PDB entry 4IHJ | X-ray diffraction, 2.00 A resolution | chains B and C of the 6 polymer chains in the assembly

[Chain B]
Name: Tubulin beta-2B chain
From: Bos taurus
UniProt: Q6B856 (TBB2B_BOVIN); the author numbering skips numbers that UniProt does not, so the offset changes along the chain: 1-42 = UniProt 1-42; 45-360 = UniProt 43-358; 369-455 = UniProt 359-445
Chain sequence (445 residues; numbered 1 to 455; 10 numbers in that range are skipped by the numbering (no residue carries them; nothing is unmodelled there); the number before each row is that of its first residue):
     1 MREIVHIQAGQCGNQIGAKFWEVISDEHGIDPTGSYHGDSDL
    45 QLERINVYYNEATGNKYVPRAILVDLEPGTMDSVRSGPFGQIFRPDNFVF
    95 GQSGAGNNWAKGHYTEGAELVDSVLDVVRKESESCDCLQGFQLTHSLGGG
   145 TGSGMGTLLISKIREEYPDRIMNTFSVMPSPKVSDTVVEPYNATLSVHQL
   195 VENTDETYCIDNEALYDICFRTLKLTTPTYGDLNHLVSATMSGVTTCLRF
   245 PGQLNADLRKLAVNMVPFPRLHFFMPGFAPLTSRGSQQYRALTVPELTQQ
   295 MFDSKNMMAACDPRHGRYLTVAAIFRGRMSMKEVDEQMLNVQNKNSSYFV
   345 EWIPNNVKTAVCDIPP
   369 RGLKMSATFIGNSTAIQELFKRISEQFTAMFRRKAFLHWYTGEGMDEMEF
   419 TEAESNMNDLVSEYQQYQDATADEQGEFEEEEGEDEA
Unresolved in the structure: 278-283, 439-455
Metal / ion sites: Mg2+: Gln-11 (together with GDP); Ca2+ near Glu-113 (its only coordinating residue here)
Residues lining bound ligands: GDP (guanosine-5'-diphosphate): Gly-10, Gln-11, Cys-12, Gln-15, Ile-16, Asp-69, Ala-99, Asn-101, Ser-140, Gly-142, Gly-143, Gly-144, Thr-145, Gly-146, Ser-147, Val-171, Pro-173, Val-177, Asp-179, Glu-183, Asn-206, Leu-209, Tyr-224, Leu-227, Asn-228
Curated features (UniProtKB/Swiss-Prot):
  - motif: Met-1 to Ile-4 (MREI motif)
  - binding site (GTP): Gln-11, Glu-71, Ser-140, Gly-144, Thr-145, Gly-146, Asn-206, Asn-228
  - binding site (Mg(2+)): Glu-71
  - modified residue: Ser-40 (Phosphoserine), Thr-57 (Phosphothreonine), Lys-60 (N6-acetyllysine), Ser-174 (Phosphoserine), Thr-287 (Phosphothreonine), Thr-292 (Phosphothreonine), Arg-320 (Omega-N-methylarginine), Glu-448 (5-glutamyl polyglutamate)
  - cross-link (Glycyl lysine isopeptide (Lys-Gly)): Lys-60 (interchain with G-Cter in ubiquitin), Lys-326 (interchain with G-Cter in ubiquitin)

[Chain C]
Name: Tubulin alpha-1B chain
From: Bos taurus
UniProt: P81947 (TBA1B_BOVIN); residue numbers follow UniProt; this construct covers 1-450
Chain sequence (450 residues; numbered 1 to 450; the number before each row is that of its first residue):
     1 MRECISIHVGQAGVQIGNACWELYCLEHGIQPDGQMPSDKTIGGGDDSFN
    51 TFFSETGAGKHVPRAVFVDLEPTVIDEVRTGTYRQLFHPEQLITGKEDAA
   101 NNYARGHYTIGKEIIDLVLDRIRKLADQCTGLQGFLVFHSFGGGTGSGFT
   151 SLLMERLSVDYGKKSKLEFSIYPAPQVSTAVVEPYNSILTTHTTLEHSDC
   201 AFMVDNEAIYDICRRNLDIERPTYTNLNRLISQIVSSITASLRFDGALNV
   251 DLTEFQTNLVPYPRIHFPLATYAPVISAEKAYHEQLSVAEITNACFEPAN
   301 QMVKCDPRHGKYMACCLLYRGDVVPKDVNAAIATIKTKRSIQFVDWCPTG
   351 FKVGINYQPPTVVPGGDLAKVQRAVCMLSNTTAIAEAWARLDHKFDLMYA
   401 KRAFVHWYVGEGMEEGEFSEAREDMAALEKDYEEVGVDSVEGEGEEEGEE
Unresolved in the structure: 441-450
Metal / ion sites: Ca2+: Asp-39, Thr-41, Gly-44, Glu-55
Residues lining bound ligands: GTP (guanosine-5'-triphosphate): Gly-10, Gln-11, Ala-12, Gln-15, Ile-16, Asp-69, Asp-98, Ala-99, Ala-100, Asn-101, Asn-102, Ser-140, Gly-142, Gly-143, Gly-144, Thr-145, Gly-146, Ile-171, Pro-173, Val-177, Ser-178, Thr-179, Glu-183, Asn-206, Tyr-224, Leu-227, Asn-228, Ile-231

[Interface between chain B and chain C]
Pairs across the interface - 36 pairs, chain B then chain C:
  Gln-96(B) / Met-1(C)
  Asn-101(B) / Glu-254(C)
  Asp-179(B) / Lys-352(C)  hydrogen bond (backbone-side chain)
  Thr-180(B) / Glu-254(C)
  Thr-180(B) / Asn-258(C)
  Val-181(B) / Asn-258(C)  hydrogen bond (backbone-side chain)
  Val-181(B) / Pro-348(C)  hydrophobic
  Val-182(B) / Thr-257(C)
  Thr-221(B) / Lys-326(C)
  Thr-221(B) / Asn-329(C)
  Ala-397(B) / Trp-346(C)
  Met-398(B) / Trp-346(C)
  Arg-400(B) / Asp-345(C)  salt bridge
  Arg-400(B) / Ser-439(C)  hydrogen bond
  Arg-401(B) / Tyr-262(C)  hydrogen bond (backbone-side chain)
  Arg-401(B) / Trp-346(C)
  Arg-401(B) / Glu-434(C)  hydrogen bond (side chain-backbone)
  Arg-401(B) / Val-435(C)
  Arg-401(B) / Val-437(C)  hydrogen bond (side chain-backbone)
  Arg-401(B) / Asp-438(C)
  Arg-401(B) / Ser-439(C)  hydrogen bond
  Lys-402(B) / Tyr-262(C)
  Ala-403(B) / Pro-261(C)
  Ala-403(B) / Tyr-262(C)
  Ala-403(B) / Trp-346(C)  hydrophobic
  Phe-404(B) / Thr-257(C)
  Phe-404(B) / Asn-258(C)
  Phe-404(B) / Val-260(C)
  Phe-404(B) / Pro-261(C)  hydrogen bond (backbone-backbone)
  His-406(B) / Val-260(C)  hydrogen bond (side chain-backbone)
  His-406(B) / Pro-261(C)
  His-406(B) / Tyr-262(C)
  His-406(B) / Pro-263(C)
  Trp-407(B) / Gln-256(C)
  Trp-407(B) / Thr-257(C)  hydrogen bond (side chain-backbone)
  Trp-407(B) / Val-260(C)  hydrogen bond (side chain-backbone)
Interface residues without a listed pair, chain B (19 interface residues in all): Ser-97, Gly-100, Leu-405
Interface residues without a listed pair, chain C (23 interface residues in all): Arg-2, Pro-325, Cys-347

[Overview]
Chain B and chain C form an interface of 19 and 23 residues respectively, with 11 hydrogen bonds and 1 salt
bridge. Among the polar pairs are Arg-400(B)/Asp-345(C), Asp-179(B)/Lys-352(C) and Val-181(B)/Asn-258(C).
Bound to chain B: GDP. Ligands of chain C: GTP.
Chain B is Tubulin beta-2B chain and chain C is Tubulin alpha-1B chain, both from Bos taurus; the structure,
Crystal structure of tubulin-stathmin-TTL-ADP complex, was determined by X-ray diffraction, deposited together
with 4IIJ.
